PDB entry 6MAM | X-ray diffraction, 4.10 A resolution (low resolution: residue-level contacts below are approximate; hydrogen-bond / salt-bridge calls are withheld) | chains H and K of the 12 polymer chains in the assembly

== Chain H ==
Protein: Envelope glycoprotein
Source organism: Zaire ebolavirus (strain Mayinga-76)
UniProt: Q05320 (VGP_EBOZM); residues 502-611 here = UniProt positions 502-611
Chain sequence (110 residues; numbered 502 to 611; the number before each row is that of its first residue):
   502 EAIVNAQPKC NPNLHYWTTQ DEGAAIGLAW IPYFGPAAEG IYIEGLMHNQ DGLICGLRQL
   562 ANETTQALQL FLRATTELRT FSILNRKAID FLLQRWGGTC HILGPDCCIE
Unresolved in the structure: 502-503
Disulfide bonds: Cys-511/Cys-556, Cys-601/Cys-608
Covalent attachments: N-acetylglucosamine (NAG) linked to Asn-563
UniProt features mapped onto this chain:
  - region: Gly-524 to Ala-539 (Fusion peptide)
  - glycosylation: Asn-563 (N-linked (GlcNAc...) asparagine)
  - mutagenesis: Cys-511 (C511G: Induces GP1 secretion. Complete loss of virus capability to enter into host cell), Gly-528 (G528R: Reduced infectivity), Leu-529 (L529A/R: Reduced infectivity), Ile-532 (I532A: Reduced infectivity; I532R: Almost complete loss of infectivity. No effect on transport of GP to the cell surface and incorporation onto virions), Phe-535 (F535A: Reduced infectivity; F535R: Almost complete loss of infectivity. No effect on transport of GP to the cell surface and incorporation onto virions), Gly-536 (G536A: Almost complete loss of infectivity. No effect on transport of GP to the cell surface and incorporation onto virions), Pro-537 (P537R: Almost complete loss of infectivity. No effect on transport of GP to the cell surface and incorporation onto virions), Cys-556 (C556S: Induces GP1 secretion. Complete loss of virus capability to enter into host cell), Asn-563 (N563D: Reduced levels of expression of GP, GP1 and GP2. 20% loss of virus capability to enter into host cell), Cys-601 (C601S: Induces GP1 secretion. Complete loss of virus capability to enter into host cell), Cys-608 (C608G: Induces GP1 secretion. Complete loss of virus capability to enter into host cell), Cys-609 (C609G: Induces GP1 secretion. Complete loss of virus capability to enter into host cell)
From the paper describing this entry:
  - mutagenesis - K510E: abolished binding to ADI-15946 Fab Heavy Chain
  - specificity-determining residues: Asn-506

== Chain K ==
Protein: Envelope glycoprotein
Source organism: Zaire ebolavirus (strain Mayinga-76)
UniProt: Q05320 (VGP_EBOZM); the construct lacks a stretch of the UniProt sequence, so the offset changes along the chain: 32-226 = UniProt 32-226; 227-265 = UniProt 463-501
Chain sequence (234 residues; numbered 32 to 265; the number before each row is that of its first residue):
    32 SIPLGVIHNS TLQVSDVDKL VCRDKLSSTN QLRSVGLNLE GNGVATDVPS ATKRWGFRSG
    92 VPPKVVNYEA GEWAENCYNL EIKKPDGSEC LPAAPDGIRG FPRCRYVHKV SGTGPCAGDF
   152 AFHKEGAFFL YDRLASTVIY RGTTFAEGVV AFLILPQAKK DFFSSHPLRE PVNATEDPSS
   212 GYYSTTIRYQ ATGFGNTHHQ DTGEESASSG KLGLITNTIA GVAGLITGGR RTRR
Unresolved in the structure: 188-265
Disulfide bonds: Cys-108/Cys-135, Cys-121/Cys-147
UniProt features mapped onto this chain:
  - site: Leu-57 (Involved in receptor recognition and/or post-binding events), Leu-63 (Involved in receptor recognition and/or post-binding events), Arg-64 (Involved in receptor recognition and/or post-binding events), Phe-88 (Involved in receptor recognition and/or post-binding events), Lys-95 (Involved in receptor recognition and/or post-binding events), Ile-170 (Involved in receptor recognition and/or post-binding events), Arg-265 (Cleavage)
  - glycosylation (N-linked (GlcNAc...) asparagine): Asn-40, Asn-204

== Chain H / chain K interface ==
Contacting residue pairs (20; chain H residue first):
  Trp-531(H) / Glu-156(K)
  Trp-531(H) / Gly-157(K)
  Ile-532(H) / His-154(K)
  Ile-532(H) / Lys-155(K)
  Ile-532(H) / Glu-156(K)
  Ile-532(H) / Gly-157(K)
  Pro-533(H) / Arg-89(K)
  Pro-533(H) / Val-92(K)
  Pro-533(H) / Phe-153(K)
  Tyr-534(H) / Gly-87(K)
  Tyr-534(H) / Phe-88(K)
  Tyr-534(H) / Arg-89(K)
  Phe-535(H) / Lys-155(K)
  Gly-536(H) / Arg-89(K)
  Pro-537(H) / Arg-89(K)
  Pro-537(H) / Val-92(K)
  Ala-538(H) / Arg-89(K)
  Ala-538(H) / Gly-91(K)
  Ala-539(H) / Gly-91(K)
  Ala-539(H) / Pro-93(K)
Also at the interface, not in a pair above, chain K (12 interface residues in all): Thr-168

== Overview ==
Chain H and chain K form an interface of 9 and 12 residues respectively. Covalently linked
N-acetylglucosamine: at Asn-563(H). UniProt lists 12 mutagenesis sites on chain H. The paper reports that
K510E of chain H abolishes binding to ADI-15946 Fab Heavy Chain; the specificity determinant Asn-506(H).
Here chain H is Envelope glycoprotein and chain K is Envelope glycoprotein, both from Zaire ebolavirus (strain
Mayinga-76). Entry 6MAM (Cleaved Ebola GP in complex with a broadly neutralizing human antibody, ADI-15946)
was determined by X-ray diffraction.
